PDB entry 9E02 | electron microscopy, 2.50 A resolution | chains A and B of the 6 polymer chains in the assembly

# Chain A
Name: Sec-independent protein translocase protein TatC
From: Nitratifractor salsuginis
Reference sequence: E6X1G9 (E6X1G9_NITSE); residues 1-374 here = UniProt positions 1-374
Chain sequence (382 residues; row label = number of the first residue in the row):
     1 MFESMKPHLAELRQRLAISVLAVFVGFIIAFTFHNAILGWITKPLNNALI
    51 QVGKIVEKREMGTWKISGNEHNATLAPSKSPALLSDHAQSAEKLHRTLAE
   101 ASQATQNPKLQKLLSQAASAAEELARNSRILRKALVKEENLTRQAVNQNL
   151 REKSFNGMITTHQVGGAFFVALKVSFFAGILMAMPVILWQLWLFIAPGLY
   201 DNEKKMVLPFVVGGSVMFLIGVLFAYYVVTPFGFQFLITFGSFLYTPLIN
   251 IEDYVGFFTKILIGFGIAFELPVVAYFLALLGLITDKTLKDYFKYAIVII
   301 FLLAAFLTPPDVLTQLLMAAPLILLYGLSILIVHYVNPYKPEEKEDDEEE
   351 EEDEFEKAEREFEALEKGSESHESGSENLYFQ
Unresolved in the structure: 1-3, 62-155, 337-382
Sequence notes: expression tag (375-382)

# Chain B
Name: Sec-independent protein translocase protein TatB homolog
From: Nitratifractor salsuginis
Reference sequence: E6X1H0 (E6X1H0_NITSE); residue numbers follow UniProt; this construct covers 1-185
Chain sequence (193 residues; row label = number of the first residue in the row):
     1 MFGMGFSEILVIALVAILFLGPDKLPEAMVQIAKFFNSVRKTINEAKSTF
    51 EEELHLKELKEEALSYRQSLSEVGSDISGFKNAISNHTDELQEAIEIARS
   101 GMPTDRLNESVDDLLEEDEPTGETSQRPGVTEYKEMARKALEEAENSAEA
   151 QTAETPSVEDKGPESSPKESSRPAGFKHLDNEANAWSHPQFEK
Unresolved in the structure: 45-193
Sequence notes: expression tag (186-193)

# Interface between chain A and chain B
Residue-residue contacts (29):
  Phe-293(A) with Phe-19(B), hydrophobic
  Lys-294(A) with Phe-19(B); Leu-20(B)
  Tyr-295(A) with Lys-24(B)
  Ile-297(A) with Val-15(B), hydrophobic; Phe-19(B), hydrophobic
  Val-298(A) with Ala-16(B), hydrophobic; Leu-20(B), hydrophobic
  Phe-301(A) with Val-11(B), hydrophobic; Val-15(B), hydrophobic
  Leu-302(A) with Met-4(B), hydrophobic; Ile-12(B), hydrophobic
  Ala-305(A) with Gly-3(B); Met-4(B), hydrophobic; Glu-8(B); Ile-12(B), hydrophobic
  Phe-306(A) with Met-4(B), hydrophobic
  Thr-308(A) with Gly-3(B); Glu-8(B), hydrogen bond
  Pro-309(A) with Glu-8(B)
  Pro-310(A) with Gly-5(B); Glu-8(B)
  Asp-311(A) with Glu-8(B)
  Val-312(A) with Ser-7(B); Glu-8(B); Val-11(B), hydrophobic
  Gln-315(A) with Glu-8(B); Val-11(B); Ile-12(B)
Interface residues without a listed pair, chain A (16 interface residues in all): Ala-304
Interface residues without a listed pair, chain B (15 interface residues in all): Met-1, Phe-2, Ala-28

# Overview
The interface between chain A and chain B involves 16 residues on one side and 15 on the other, with 1
hydrogen bond. Its one hydrogen-bonded contact is Thr-308(A)/Glu-8(B).
Here chain A is Sec-independent protein translocase protein TatC and chain B is Sec-independent protein
translocase protein TatB homolog, both from Nitratifractor salsuginis. Entry 9E02 (Cryo-EM structure of a
TatBC complex from Nitratifractor salsuginis) was determined by electron microscopy.
